PDB entry 5U55 | X-ray diffraction, 2.45 A resolution | chains A and C of the 4 polymer chains in the assembly

Chain A (and C):
Molecule: (S)-2-hydroxypropylphosphonic acid epoxidase
Source organism: Pseudomonas syringae
Notes: EC 1.11.1.23; chain C of this document is another copy of the same molecule, construct and numbering; everything in this record applies to it too
UniProt: Q9JN69 (HPPE_PSESX); numbering as in UniProt (aligned over 1-190)
Sequence (190 residues; row label = number of the first residue in the row):
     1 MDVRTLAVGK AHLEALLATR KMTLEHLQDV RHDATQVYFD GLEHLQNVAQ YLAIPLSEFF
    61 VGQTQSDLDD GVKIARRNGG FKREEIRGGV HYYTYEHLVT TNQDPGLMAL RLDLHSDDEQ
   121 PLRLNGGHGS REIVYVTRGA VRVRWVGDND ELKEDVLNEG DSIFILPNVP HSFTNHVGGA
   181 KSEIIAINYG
Unresolved in the structure: 1-3 (chain C: 1-4)
Bound ions: Mn2+: H128, E132, H171 (together with (S)-2-hydroxypropylphosphonic acid)
Residues lining bound ligands: (S)-2-hydroxypropylphosphonic acid (S0H): R87, Y93, Y95, L112, N125, H128, E132, H171, F173, I184, A186
UniProt features mapped onto this chain:
  - DNA-binding region: R20 to D40 (H-T-H motif)
  - binding site (substrate): R87, Y95, N125 to H128, E132
  - binding site (Fe cation): H128, E132, H171

Interface between chain A and chain C:
Residue-residue contacts - 88 pairs, chain A then chain C:
  L68(A) - L166(C)  hydrophobic
  D70(A) - W145(C)  hydrogen bond (backbone-side chain)
  D70(A) - G147(C)
  D70(A) - D148(C)  hydrogen bond (side chain-backbone)
  D70(A) - K153(C)
  G71(A) - I165(C)
  G71(A) - L166(C)  hydrogen bond (backbone-backbone)
  G71(A) - V169(C)
  V72(A) - W145(C)  hydrophobic
  V72(A) - I163(C)  hydrophobic
  V72(A) - F164(C)
  V72(A) - I165(C)  hydrophobic
  K73(A) - I163(C)
  K73(A) - F164(C)  hydrogen bond (backbone-backbone)
  I74(A) - D155(C)
  I74(A) - L157(C)  hydrophobic
  I74(A) - S162(C)
  I74(A) - I163(C)  hydrophobic
  A75(A) - D161(C)
  A75(A) - S162(C)  hydrogen bond (backbone-backbone)
  R76(A) - D155(C)  salt bridge
  R76(A) - V156(C)  hydrogen bond (side chain-backbone)
  R76(A) - L157(C)
  R76(A) - D161(C)  salt bridge
  R77(A) - Y135(C)  hydrogen bond
  R77(A) - E159(C)
  R77(A) - G160(C)
  R77(A) - D161(C)  hydrogen bond (backbone-side chain)
  L98(A) - Y135(C)  hydrophobic
  L98(A) - S162(C)
  V99(A) - I133(C)  hydrophobic
  V99(A) - S162(C)  hydrogen bond (backbone-side chain)
  V99(A) - I163(C)
  V99(A) - F164(C)
  T101(A) - F164(C)
  D104(A) - R131(C)  salt bridge
  D104(A) - Y189(C)  hydrogen bond
  L107(A) - F164(C)  hydrophobic
  L107(A) - Y189(C)
  A109(A) - I133(C)  hydrophobic
  R111(A) - Y135(C)
  R131(A) - D104(C)  salt bridge
  I133(A) - V99(C)  hydrophobic
  I133(A) - A109(C)  hydrophobic
  Y135(A) - R77(C)  hydrogen bond
  Y135(A) - L98(C)  hydrophobic
  Y135(A) - R111(C)
  Y135(A) - I185(C)  hydrophobic
  T137(A) - T137(C)
  W145(A) - D70(C)  hydrogen bond (side chain-backbone)
  W145(A) - V72(C)  hydrophobic
  G147(A) - D70(C)
  D148(A) - D70(C)  hydrogen bond (backbone-side chain)
  K153(A) - D70(C)  salt bridge
  D155(A) - I74(C)
  D155(A) - R76(C)  salt bridge
  V156(A) - R76(C)  hydrogen bond (backbone-side chain)
  L157(A) - I74(C)  hydrophobic
  L157(A) - R76(C)
  E159(A) - R77(C)
  G160(A) - R77(C)
  D161(A) - A75(C)
  D161(A) - R76(C)  salt bridge
  D161(A) - R77(C)  hydrogen bond (side chain-backbone)
  S162(A) - I74(C)
  S162(A) - A75(C)  hydrogen bond (backbone-backbone)
  S162(A) - L98(C)
  S162(A) - V99(C)  hydrogen bond (side chain-backbone)
  I163(A) - V72(C)  hydrophobic
  I163(A) - K73(C)
  I163(A) - I74(C)  hydrophobic
  I163(A) - V99(C)
  F164(A) - L68(C)  hydrophobic
  F164(A) - V72(C)
  F164(A) - K73(C)  hydrogen bond (backbone-backbone)
  F164(A) - V99(C)
  F164(A) - T101(C)
  F164(A) - L107(C)  hydrophobic
  I165(A) - G71(C)
  I165(A) - V72(C)  hydrophobic
  L166(A) - L68(C)  hydrophobic
  L166(A) - G71(C)  hydrogen bond (backbone-backbone)
  V169(A) - G71(C)
  I185(A) - Y135(C)  hydrophobic
  I187(A) - I187(C)  hydrophobic
  Y189(A) - D104(C)  hydrogen bond
  Y189(A) - L107(C)
  Y189(A) - Y189(C)  hydrophobic
Interface residues without a listed pair, chain A (43 interface residues in all): D69, Q103, V146, E183
Interface residues without a listed pair, chain C (42 interface residues in all): D69, Q103, E183

Overview:
The interface between chain A and chain C involves 43 residues on one side and 42 on the other, with 20
hydrogen bonds and 7 salt bridges. Polar contacts include R76(A)-D155(C), R76(A)-D161(C) and D104(A)-R131(C).
Chain A binds (S)-2-hydroxypropylphosphonic acid.
Chain A and chain C are both (S)-2-hydroxypropylphosphonic acid epoxidase (Pseudomonas syringae); the
structure, Psf4 in complex with Mn2+ and (S)-2-HPP, was determined by X-ray diffraction, deposited together
with 5U57, 5U58, 5U5D and 5U5G.
